Entry 8IQM (X-ray diffraction, 1.97 A resolution); this record covers chains A and B.

# Chain A
Name: Induced myeloid leukemia cell differentiation protein Mcl-1
Source organism: Homo sapiens
UniProt: Q07820 (MCL1_HUMAN); numbering as in UniProt (aligned over 171-327)
Amino-acid sequence (157 residues; row label = number of the first residue in the row):
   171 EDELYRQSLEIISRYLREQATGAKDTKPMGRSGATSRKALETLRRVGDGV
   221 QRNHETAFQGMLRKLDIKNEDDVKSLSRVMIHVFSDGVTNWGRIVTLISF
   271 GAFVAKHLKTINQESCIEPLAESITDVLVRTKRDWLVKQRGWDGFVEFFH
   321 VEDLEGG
Not modelled in the structure: 198-201, 322-327
Swiss-Prot annotation at these positions:
  - motif: Ala209 to Asn223 (BH3), His252 to Ala272 (BH1), Asp304 to Phe319 (BH2)
  - cross-link (Glycyl lysine isopeptide (Lys-Gly)): Lys194 (interchain with G-Cter in ubiquitin), Lys197 (interchain with G-Cter in ubiquitin)
From the paper describing this entry:
  - specificity-determining residues: Val216, Val220, His224, Thr266
  - mutagenesis - A227D (4-fold): increased binding to Bcl2 modifying factor (chain B)

# Chain B
Name: Bcl2 modifying factor
Source organism: Homo sapiens
UniProt: H0WYH6 (H0WYH6_OTOGA); residues 30-50 here correspond to UniProt positions 128-148 (UniProt number = residue number + 98)
Amino-acid sequence (21 residues; numbered 30 to 50; the number before each row is that of its first residue):
    30 EVQIARKLQCIADQFHRLHVQ
Not modelled in the structure: 30-31

# Interface between chain A and chain B
Residue-residue contacts (28):
  Val216(A) with Phe44(B), hydrophobic
  Val220(A) with Phe44(B), hydrophobic
  Asn223(A) with Leu47(B)
  His224(A) with Ile40(B); Gln43(B)
  Phe228(A) with Ile40(B), hydrophobic
  Met231(A) with Ile33(B), hydrophobic; Lys36(B); Ile40(B), hydrophobic
  Leu235(A) with Ile33(B), hydrophobic
  Val249(A) with Ile33(B), hydrophobic; Ala34(B); Leu37(B), hydrophobic
  His252(A) with Gln32(B); Ala34(B)
  Val253(A) with Ala34(B); Gln38(B), hydrogen bond (backbone-side chain)
  Asp256(A) with Gln38(B)
  Gly262(A) with Ala41(B); Phe44(B)
  Arg263(A) with Gln38(B); Ala41(B)
  Val265(A) with Phe44(B), hydrophobic
  Thr266(A) with Leu37(B); Ile40(B); Ala41(B)
  Leu267(A) with Leu37(B), hydrophobic
  Phe319(A) with Phe44(B), hydrophobic
Interface residues without a listed pair, chain A (20 interface residues in all): Ala227, Lys234, Phe270
From the paper, about this interface:
  - interface residues, chain A: Phe228(A), Gly262(A), Arg263(A), Thr266(A), Phe270(A)
  - hot spots on chain A (mutagenesis) - R263A (260-fold): decreased binding to Bcl2 modifying factor (chain B)
  - interface residues, chain B: Phe44(B)

# Overview
Chain A and chain B form an interface of 20 and 11 residues respectively; the contacts include 1 hydrogen
bond. The hydrogen-bonded pair is Val253(A)-Gln38(B). The paper reports that A227D of chain A increases
binding to Bcl2 modifying factor (chain B); interface residues Phe228(A), Gly262(A) and Phe44(B) among others.
Here chain A is Induced myeloid leukemia cell differentiation protein Mcl-1 and chain B is Bcl2 modifying
factor, both from Homo sapiens. Entry 8IQM (Structural basis of the specificity and interaction mechanism of
Bmf binding to pro-survival proteins) was determined by X-ray diffraction together with 8IQK and 8IQL from the
same study.
